PDB entry 6UTY | X-ray diffraction, 4.15 A resolution (low resolution: residue-level contacts below are approximate; hydrogen-bond / salt-bridge calls are withheld) | chains DDD and EEE of the 8 polymer chains in the assembly

== Chain DDD ==
Name: DNA-directed RNA polymerase subunit beta'
Source organism: Escherichia coli
Notes: EC 2.7.7.6
UniProt: P0A8T7 (RPOC_ECOLI); residues 1-1407 here = UniProt positions 1-1407
Amino-acid sequence (1407 residues; row label = number of the first residue in the row):
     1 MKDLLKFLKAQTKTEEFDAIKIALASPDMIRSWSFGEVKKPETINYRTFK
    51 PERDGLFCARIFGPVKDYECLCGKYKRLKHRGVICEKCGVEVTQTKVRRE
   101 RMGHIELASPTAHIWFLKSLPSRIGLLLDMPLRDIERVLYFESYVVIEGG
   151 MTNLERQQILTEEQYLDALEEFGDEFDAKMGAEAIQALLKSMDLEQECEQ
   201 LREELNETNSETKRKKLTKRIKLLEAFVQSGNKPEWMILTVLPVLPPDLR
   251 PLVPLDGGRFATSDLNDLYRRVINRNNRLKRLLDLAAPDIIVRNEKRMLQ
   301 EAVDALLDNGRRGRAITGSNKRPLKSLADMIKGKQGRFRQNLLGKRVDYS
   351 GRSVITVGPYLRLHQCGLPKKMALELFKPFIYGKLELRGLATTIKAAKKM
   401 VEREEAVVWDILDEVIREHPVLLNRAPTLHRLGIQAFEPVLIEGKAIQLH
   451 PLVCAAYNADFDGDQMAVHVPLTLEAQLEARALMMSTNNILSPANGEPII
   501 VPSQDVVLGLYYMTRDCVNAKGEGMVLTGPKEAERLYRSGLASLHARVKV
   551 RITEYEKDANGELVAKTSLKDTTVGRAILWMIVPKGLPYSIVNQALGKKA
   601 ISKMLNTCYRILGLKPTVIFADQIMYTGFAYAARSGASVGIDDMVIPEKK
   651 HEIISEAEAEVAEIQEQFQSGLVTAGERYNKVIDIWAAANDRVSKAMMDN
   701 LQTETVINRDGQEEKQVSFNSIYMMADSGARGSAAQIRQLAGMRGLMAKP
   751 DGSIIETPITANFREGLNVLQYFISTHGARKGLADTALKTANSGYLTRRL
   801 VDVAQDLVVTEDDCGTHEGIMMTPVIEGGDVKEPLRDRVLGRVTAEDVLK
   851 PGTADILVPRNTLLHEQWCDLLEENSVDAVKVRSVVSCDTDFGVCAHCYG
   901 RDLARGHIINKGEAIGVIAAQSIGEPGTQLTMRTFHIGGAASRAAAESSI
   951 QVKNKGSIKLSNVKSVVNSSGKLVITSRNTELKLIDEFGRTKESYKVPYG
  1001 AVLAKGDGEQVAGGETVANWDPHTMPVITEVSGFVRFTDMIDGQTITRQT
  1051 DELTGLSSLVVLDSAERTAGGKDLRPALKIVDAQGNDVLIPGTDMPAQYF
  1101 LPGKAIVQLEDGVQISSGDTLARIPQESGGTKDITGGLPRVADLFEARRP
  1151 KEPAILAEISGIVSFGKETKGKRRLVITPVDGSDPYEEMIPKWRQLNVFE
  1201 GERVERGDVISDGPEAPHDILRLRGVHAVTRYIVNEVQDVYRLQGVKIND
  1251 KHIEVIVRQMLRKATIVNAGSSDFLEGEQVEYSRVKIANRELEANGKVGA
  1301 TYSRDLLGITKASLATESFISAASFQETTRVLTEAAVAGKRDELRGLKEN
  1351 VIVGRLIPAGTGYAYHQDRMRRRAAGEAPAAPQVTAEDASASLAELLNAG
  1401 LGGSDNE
Unresolved in the structure: 1-14, 1377-1407
UniProt features mapped onto this chain:
  - binding site (Zn(2+)): C70, C72, C85, C88, C814, C888, C895, C898
  - binding site (Mg(2+)): D460, D462, D464
  - modified residue: K983 (N6-acetyllysine)
Bound ions: Zn2+ site 1: C72, C85, C88; Mg2+ site 1: D460, D462, D464; Mg2+ site 2: D460, D462 (together with CTP); Zn2+ site 2: C814, C895
Ligand contacts: CTP (cytidine-5'-triphosphate): R425, A426, P427, N458, D460, D462, R731, M932, R933, H936, I937

== Chain EEE ==
Name: DNA-directed RNA polymerase subunit omega
Source organism: Escherichia coli
Notes: EC 2.7.7.6
UniProt: P0A800 (RPOZ_ECOLI); residues 2-91 here = UniProt positions 2-91
Amino-acid sequence (90 residues; each row starts with the number of its first residue):
     2 ARVTVQDAVEKIGNRFDLVLVAARRARQMQVGGKDPLVPEENDKTTVIAL
    52 REIEEGLINNQILDVRERQEQQEQEAAELQAVTAIAEGRR
Unresolved in the structure: 81-91

== Chain DDD / chain EEE interface ==
Pairs across the interface - 44 pairs, chain DDD then chain EEE:
  H364(DDD) with V4(EEE)
  E414(DDD) with N43(EEE); K45(EEE)
  V415(DDD) with K45(EEE)
  R417(DDD) with K45(EEE)
  E418(DDD) with R3(EEE); N43(EEE); D44(EEE); V48(EEE)
  E438(DDD) with R3(EEE)
  L474(DDD) with R28(EEE); T46(EEE)
  E475(DDD) with V20(EEE); A24(EEE); R28(EEE)
  Q477(DDD) with T47(EEE)
  L478(DDD) with V20(EEE); A23(EEE); A24(EEE); T47(EEE); L51(EEE)
  R481(DDD) with R3(EEE); V6(EEE)
  A482(DDD) with R16(EEE); V20(EEE)
  L483(DDD) with R16(EEE); F17(EEE)
  T487(DDD) with V4(EEE)
  N488(DDD) with V6(EEE)
  L614(DDD) with T5(EEE); Q7(EEE)
  K615(DDD) with T5(EEE); D8(EEE)
  R905(DDD) with R16(EEE)
  N910(DDD) with N15(EEE); R16(EEE); F17(EEE)
  K911(DDD) with N15(EEE)
  E913(DDD) with F17(EEE)
  G1360(DDD) with F17(EEE)
  T1361(DDD) with F17(EEE); L21(EEE)
  A1364(DDD) with D18(EEE); L21(EEE)
Also at the interface, not in a pair above, chain DDD (28 interface residues in all): E479, M485, V618, G912
Also at the interface, not in a pair above, chain EEE (26 interface residues in all): A2, V10, G14, Q31

== Overview ==
Chain DDD and chain EEE form an interface of 28 and 26 residues respectively. Ligands of chain DDD: CTP.
C72(DDD), C85(DDD) and C88(DDD) form the Zn2+ site 1. From UniProt: 8 Zn2+-binding residues and 3 Mg2+-binding
residues on chain DDD.
Chain DDD is DNA-directed RNA polymerase subunit beta' and chain EEE is DNA-directed RNA polymerase subunit
omega, both from Escherichia coli; the structure, E. coli sigma-S transcription initiation complex with a
mismatching CTP ("Old" crystal soaked with CTP for ..., was determined by X-ray diffraction together with
6UTV, 6UTW, 6UTX, 6UTZ, 6UU0, 6UU1 and 11 further entries from the same study.
